PDB entry 4KS8 | X-ray diffraction, 1.95 A resolution | chain A

Chain A:
Protein: Serine/threonine-protein kinase PAK 6
Source organism: Homo sapiens
Notes: EC 2.7.11.1; fragment: Kinase domain
UniProt: Q9NQU5 (PAK6_HUMAN); residues 385-674 here = UniProt positions 385-674
Chain sequence (292 residues; each row starts with the number of its first residue):
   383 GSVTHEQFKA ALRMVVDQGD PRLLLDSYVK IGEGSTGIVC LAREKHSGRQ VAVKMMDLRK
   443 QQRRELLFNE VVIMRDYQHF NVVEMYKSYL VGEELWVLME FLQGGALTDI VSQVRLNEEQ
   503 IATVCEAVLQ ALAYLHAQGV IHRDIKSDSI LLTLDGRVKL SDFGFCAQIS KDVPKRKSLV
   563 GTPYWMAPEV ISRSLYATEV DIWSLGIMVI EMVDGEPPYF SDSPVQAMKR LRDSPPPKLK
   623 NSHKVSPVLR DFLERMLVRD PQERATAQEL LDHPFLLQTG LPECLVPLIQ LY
Disordered / not traced: 383-384, 672-674
Sequence notes: expression tag (383-384)
Modified / non-standard residues: S560 (phosphoserine; SEP)
Ligand contacts: sunitinib (B49; N-[2-(diethylamino)ethyl]-5-[(Z)-(5-fluoro-2-oxo-1,2-dihydro-3H-indol-3-ylidene)methyl]-2,4-dimethyl-1H-pyrrole-3-carbo xamide): I413, G414, V421, A434, V465, M481, E482, F483, L484, Q485, G487, D491, L533, S543, D544
Curated features (UniProtKB/Swiss-Prot):
  - active site: D526 (Proton acceptor)
  - binding site (ATP): I413 to V421, K436
  - modified residue: S560 (Phosphoserine)
Reported in the primary citation:
  - post-translational modification sites: S560
  - contacts within the chain: K436-E452 (hydrogen bond)
  - conformationally variable residues (helix shift): R446 to F450
  - binding site for sunitinib: I413, V421, A434, V465, M481, G487, L533
  - specificity-determining residues: Q485, L536, I671 (by similarity / conservation)

Overview:
Chain A binds sunitinib. UniProt lists active-site residue D526 and 10 ATP-binding residues. The paper reports
a binding site for sunitinib at I413, V421 and A434 among others; specificity determinants Q485, L536 and
I671.
Chain A is Serine/threonine-protein kinase PAK 6 (Homo sapiens); the structure, PAK6 kinase domain in complex
with sunitinib, was determined by X-ray diffraction, deposited together with 4KS7.
